8PUR - chains A and B; structure by X-ray diffraction, 1.85 A resolution.

# Chain A
Protein: Hemoglobin, alpha 1
Organism: Equus caballus
UniProt: A0A3Q2H875 (A0A3Q2H875_HORSE); residues 1-141 here correspond to UniProt positions 2-142 (UniProt number = residue number + 1)
Chain sequence (141 residues; row label = number of the first residue in the row):
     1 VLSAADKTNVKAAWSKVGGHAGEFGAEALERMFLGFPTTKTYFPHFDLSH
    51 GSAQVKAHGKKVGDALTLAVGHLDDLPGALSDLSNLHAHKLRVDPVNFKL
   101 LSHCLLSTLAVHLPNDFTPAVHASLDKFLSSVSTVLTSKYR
Unresolved in the structure: 141
Sequence notes: conflict Asp82 (Asn83 in A0A3Q2H875), Asn85 (Asp86 in A0A3Q2H875)
Metal / ion sites: heme Fe near His87 (its only coordinating residue here)
Residues lining bound ligands: heme (HEM): Met32, Thr39, Tyr42, Phe43, His45, Phe46, His58, Lys61, Val62, Ala65, Leu66, Leu83, Leu86, His87, Leu91, Val93, Asn97, Phe98, Leu101, Val132, Leu136
What the authors report for this chain:
  - binding site for heme: His58

# Chain B
Protein: Hemoglobin subunit beta
Organism: Equus caballus
UniProt: P02062 (HBB_HORSE); residues 1-146 here = UniProt positions 1-146
Chain sequence (146 residues; each row starts with the number of its first residue):
     1 VQLSGEEKAAVLALWDKVNEEEVGGEALGRLLVVYPWTQRFFDSFGDLSN
    51 PGAVMGNPKVKAHGKKVLHSFGEGVHHLDNLKGTFAALSELHCDKLHVDP
   101 ENFRLLGNVLVVVLARHFGKDFTPELQASYQKVVAGVANALAHKYH
Swiss-Prot annotation at these positions:
  - binding site (heme b): His63, His92
  - modified residue: Val1 (N-acetylvaline), Ser44 (Phosphoserine), Lys59 (N6-acetyllysine), Lys82 (N6-acetyllysine), Cys93 (S-nitrosocysteine), Lys144 (N6-acetyllysine)
Metal / ion sites: heme Fe near His92 (its only coordinating residue here)
Residues lining bound ligands: heme (HEM): Leu31, Thr38, Phe41, Phe42, Phe45, His63, Lys66, Val67, Ser70, Phe71, Phe85, Leu88, Leu91, His92, Leu96, Val98, Asn102, Phe103, Leu106, Val137, Leu141

# How chain A and chain B interact
Contacting residue pairs - 33 pairs, chain A then chain B:
  Arg31(A) with Phe122(B), hydrogen bond (side chain-backbone); Thr123(B); Pro124(B); Gln127(B), hydrogen bond
  Leu34(A) with Pro124(B), hydrophobic; Ala128(B)
  Gly35(A) with Ala128(B)
  Phe36(A) with Gln131(B)
  His103(A) with Asn108(B), hydrogen bond (side chain-backbone); Val111(B); Val112(B); Gln127(B); Gln131(B), hydrogen bond
  Ser107(A) with Val112(B); Ala115(B); Gln127(B), hydrogen bond
  Ala110(A) with Val112(B); Ala115(B), hydrophobic; Arg116(B)
  Val111(A) with Ala115(B); Gly119(B); Lys120(B)
  Pro114(A) with Arg116(B), hydrogen bond (backbone-side chain)
  Phe117(A) with Arg30(B), hydrogen bond (backbone-side chain); Val112(B), hydrophobic; Arg116(B)
  Thr118(A) with Arg30(B), hydrogen bond (backbone-side chain)
  Pro119(A) with Arg30(B); Val33(B); Met55(B), hydrophobic
  His122(A) with Arg30(B), hydrogen bond; Val34(B)
  Asp126(A) with Tyr35(B)
Also at the interface, not in a pair above, chain A (19 interface residues in all): Glu30, Lys99, Leu106, His112, Ala123
Also at the interface, not in a pair above, chain B (20 interface residues in all): Glu101, Glu125

# Summary
19 residues of chain A face 20 of chain B across their interface; the contacts include 9 hydrogen bonds. Polar
contacts include Arg31(A)-Phe122(B), Arg31(A)-Gln127(B) and His103(A)-Asn108(B). Ligands of chain A: heme.
Bound to chain B: heme. UniProt lists heme b-binding residues His63(B) and His92(B) on chain B. From the
paper: a binding site for heme at His58(A).
Chain A is Hemoglobin, alpha 1 and chain B is Hemoglobin subunit beta, both from Equus caballus; the
structure, DexyHemoglobin structure from serial synchrotron crystallography with fixed target, was determined
by X-ray diffraction, deposited together with 8PUQ.
